Entry 8IQF (electron microscopy, 4.60 A resolution (low resolution: residue-level contacts below are approximate; hydrogen-bond / salt-bridge calls are withheld)); this record covers chains F and I of the 10 polymer chains in the assembly.

[Chain F]
Name: Chromatin assembly factor 1 subunit A
From: Homo sapiens
UniProtKB: Q13111 (CAF1A_HUMAN); residues 1-956 here = UniProt positions 1-956
Amino-acid sequence (956 residues; row label = number of the first residue in the row):
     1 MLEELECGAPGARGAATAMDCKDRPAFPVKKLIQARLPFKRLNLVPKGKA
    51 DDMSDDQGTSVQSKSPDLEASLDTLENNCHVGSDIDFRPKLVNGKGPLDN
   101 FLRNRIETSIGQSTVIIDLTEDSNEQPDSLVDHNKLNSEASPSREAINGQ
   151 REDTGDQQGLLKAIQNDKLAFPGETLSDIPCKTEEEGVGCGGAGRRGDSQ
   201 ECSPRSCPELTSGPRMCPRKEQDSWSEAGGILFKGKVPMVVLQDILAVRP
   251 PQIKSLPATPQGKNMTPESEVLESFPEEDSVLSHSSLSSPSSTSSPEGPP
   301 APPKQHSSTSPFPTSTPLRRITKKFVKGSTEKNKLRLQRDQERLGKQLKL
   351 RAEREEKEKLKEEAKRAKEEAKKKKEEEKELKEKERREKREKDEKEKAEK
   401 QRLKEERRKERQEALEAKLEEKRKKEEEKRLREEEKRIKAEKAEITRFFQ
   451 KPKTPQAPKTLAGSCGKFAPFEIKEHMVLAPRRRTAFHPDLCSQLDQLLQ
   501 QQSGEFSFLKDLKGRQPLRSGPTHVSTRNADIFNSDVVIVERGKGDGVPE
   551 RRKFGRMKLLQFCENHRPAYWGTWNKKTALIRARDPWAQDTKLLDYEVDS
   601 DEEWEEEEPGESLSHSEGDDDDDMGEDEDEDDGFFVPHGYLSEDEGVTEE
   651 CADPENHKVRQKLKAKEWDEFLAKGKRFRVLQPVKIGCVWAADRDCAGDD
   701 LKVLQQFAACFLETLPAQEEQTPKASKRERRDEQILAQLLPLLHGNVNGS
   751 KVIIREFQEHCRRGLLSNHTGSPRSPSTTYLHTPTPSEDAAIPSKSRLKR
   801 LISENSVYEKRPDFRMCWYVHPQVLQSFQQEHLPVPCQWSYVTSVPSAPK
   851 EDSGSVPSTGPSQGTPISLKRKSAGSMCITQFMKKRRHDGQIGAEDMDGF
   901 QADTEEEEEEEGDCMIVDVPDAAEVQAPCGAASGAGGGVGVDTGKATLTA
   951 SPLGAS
Disordered / not traced: 1-490, 500-547, 714-956
Swiss-Prot annotation at these positions:
  - region: S642 to F678 (Necessary for homodimerization and competence for chromatin assembly)
  - motif: F233 to L246 (PxVxL motif)
  - modified residue: S65 (Phosphoserine), S123 (Phosphoserine), S138 (Phosphoserine), S141 (Phosphoserine), S143 (Phosphoserine), S206 (Phosphoserine), S224 (Phosphoserine), S310 (Phosphoserine), T722 (Phosphothreonine), S772 (Phosphoserine), S775 (Phosphoserine), S803 (Phosphoserine), T865 (Phosphothreonine), S868 (Phosphoserine), S873 (Phosphoserine), S951 (Phosphoserine)
  - cross-link: K182 (Glycyl lysine isopeptide (Lys-Gly) (interchain with G-Cter in SUMO1))
  - mutagenesis: V240 (V240E: Abolishes interaction with CBX5; when associated with E-242), L242 (L242E: Abolishes interaction with CBX5; when associated with E-240)

[Chain I]
Name: Histone H3.1
From: Homo sapiens
UniProtKB: P68431 (H31_HUMAN); residues 0-135 here correspond to UniProt positions 1-136 (UniProt number = residue number + 1)
Amino-acid sequence (136 residues; row label = number of the first residue in the row; numbering starts at 0):
     0 MARTKQTARKSTGGKAPRKQLATKAARKSAPATGGVKKPHRYRPGTVALR
    50 EIRRYQKSTELLIRKLPFQRLVREIAQDFKTDLRFQSSAVMALQEACEAY
   100 LVGLFEDTNLCAIHAKRVTIMPKDIQLARRIRGERA
Disordered / not traced: 0, 12-35, 134-135
Swiss-Prot annotation at these positions:
  - modified residue: R2 (Asymmetric dimethylarginine), T3 (Phosphothreonine), K4 (Allysine), Q5 (5-glutamyl dopamine), T6 (Phosphothreonine), R8 (Citrulline), K9 (N6,N6,N6-trimethyllysine), S10 (ADP-ribosylserine), T11 (Phosphothreonine), K14 (N6-(2-hydroxyisobutyryl)lysine), R17 (Asymmetric dimethylarginine), K18 (N6-(2-hydroxyisobutyryl)lysine), K23 (N6-(2-hydroxyisobutyryl)lysine), R26 (Citrulline), K27 (N6,N6,N6-trimethyllysine), S28 (ADP-ribosylserine), K36 (N6,N6,N6-trimethyllysine), K37 (N6-methyllysine), Y41 (Phosphotyrosine), K56 (N6,N6,N6-trimethyllysine) and 8 more in UniProt
  - lipidation: K18 (N6-decanoyllysine)

[How chain F and chain I interact]
Contacting residue pairs - 4 pairs, chain F then chain I:
  E603(F) with K115(I)
  G633(F) with F84(I)
  F634(F) with S86(I)
  G639(F) with F84(I)
Interface residues without a listed pair, chain F (5 interface residues in all): F635
Interface residues without a listed pair, chain I (4 interface residues in all): R116

[Overview]
Chain F and chain I form an interface of 5 and 4 residues respectively. From UniProt: 2 mutagenesis sites on
chain F.
Here chain F is Chromatin assembly factor 1 subunit A and chain I is Histone H3.1, both from Homo sapiens.
Entry 8IQF (Cryo-EM structure of the dimeric human CAF1-H3-H4 complex) was determined by electron microscopy
(same publication as 7Y5K, 7Y5L, 7Y5O, 7Y5U, 7Y5V, 7Y5W and 4 further entries).
